Entry 6RHZ (electron microscopy, 3.20 A resolution); this record covers chains B and F of the 11 polymer chains in the assembly.

# Chain B
Protein: Photosystem I P700 chlorophyll a apoprotein A2
Source organism: Dunaliella salina
Notes: EC 1.97.1.12
UniProt: D0FXZ0 (D0FXZ0_DUNSA); residue numbers follow UniProt; this construct covers 6-735
Amino-acid sequence (730 residues; each row starts with the number of its first residue):
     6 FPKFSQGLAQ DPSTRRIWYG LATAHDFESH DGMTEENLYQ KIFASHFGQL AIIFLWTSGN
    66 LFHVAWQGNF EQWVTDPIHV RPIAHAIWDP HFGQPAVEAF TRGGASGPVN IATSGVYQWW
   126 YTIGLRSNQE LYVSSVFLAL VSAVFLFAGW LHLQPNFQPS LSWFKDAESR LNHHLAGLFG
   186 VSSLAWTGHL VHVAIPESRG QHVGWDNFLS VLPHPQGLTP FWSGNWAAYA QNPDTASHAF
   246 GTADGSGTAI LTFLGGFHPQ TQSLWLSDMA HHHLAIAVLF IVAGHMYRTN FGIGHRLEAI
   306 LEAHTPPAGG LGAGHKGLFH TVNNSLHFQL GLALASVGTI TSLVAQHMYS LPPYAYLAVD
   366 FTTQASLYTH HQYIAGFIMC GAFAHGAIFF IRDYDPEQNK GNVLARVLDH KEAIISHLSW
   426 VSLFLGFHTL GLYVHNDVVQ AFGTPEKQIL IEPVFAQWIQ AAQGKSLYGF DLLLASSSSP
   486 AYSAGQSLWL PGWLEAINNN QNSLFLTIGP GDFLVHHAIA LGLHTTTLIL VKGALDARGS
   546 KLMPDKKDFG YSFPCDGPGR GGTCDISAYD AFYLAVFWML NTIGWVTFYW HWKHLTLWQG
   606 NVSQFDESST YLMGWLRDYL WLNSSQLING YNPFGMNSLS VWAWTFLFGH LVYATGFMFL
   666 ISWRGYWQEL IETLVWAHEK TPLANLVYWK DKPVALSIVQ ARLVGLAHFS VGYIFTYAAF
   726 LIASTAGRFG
Metal / ion sites: chlorophyll a Mg near Asp94 (its only coordinating residue here); 4Fe-4S cluster Fe: Cys560, Cys569 (shared with 2 residues of chain A)
Ligand contacts:
  - beta-carotene (BCR), molecule 1: Leu55, Ile58, Phe59, Phe150, Gly182, Leu183, Val186, Ser187
  - beta-carotene (BCR), molecule 2: Leu66, Trp124, Trp125, Ser139, Phe142, Leu143, Trp210
  - beta-carotene (BCR), molecule 3: Leu189, Leu223, Phe226, Leu279, Val283, Ile286, Val287, His290, Ile298
  - beta-carotene (BCR), molecule 4: Phe333, Gly336, Leu337, Ala340, Thr344, Met384, Ala387, Phe388, Gly391, Phe394, Phe395
  - beta-carotene (BCR), molecule 5: Phe388, Val412, Val536, Leu540
  - beta-carotene (BCR), molecule 6: Phe429, His433, Leu437, Ile454, Ile456, Phe518, His522
  - beta-carotene (BCR), molecule 7: Trp649, Thr650, Phe653, Trp672, Ile676, Phe720
  - chlorophyll a isomer (CL0): Leu621, Leu625, Trp626
  - chlorophyll a (CLA), molecule 1: Phe9, Gly25, Leu26, Ala29, His30, Phe32, His35, Lys46, Ser50, Gly53, Gln54, Ile57
  - chlorophyll a (CLA), molecule 2: Thr19, Ile22, Trp23, Ile676, His683, Val692, Tyr693, Trp694, Lys695, Asp696, Pro698, Val699
  - chlorophyll a (CLA), molecule 3: Trp23, Phe653, Leu656, Val657, Thr660, Met663, Phe664, Leu701, Val709, Ala712, His713, Val716
  - chlorophyll a (CLA), molecule 4: Leu26, Ala27, Thr28, Ala29, His30, Asp31, His51, His332, Leu335, Leu339, Phe382, Ile383, Cys385, Gly386, His390, Ile393, Arg397, Tyr556, Tyr574, Phe577, Leu708, Val716, Phe720
  - chlorophyll a (CLA), molecule 5: His30, Phe32, Tyr44, Ile47, Ser50, His51, Gln54, Leu55, Ile58, Phe169, Arg175, Leu183, Phe184, Leu331, His332, Gln334, Leu335, Ala338, Leu339, Val342
  - chlorophyll a (CLA), molecule 6: His30, Gln54, Ile57, Ile58, Trp61, Ile379, Phe382, Ile383
  - chlorophyll a (CLA), molecule 7: Phe48, Phe52, Val149, Phe150, Ala153, Leu156, His157, Phe162, Pro164, Trp168
  - chlorophyll a (CLA), molecule 8: Phe48, His51, Phe52, Leu55, Trp124, Trp168, Phe169, Asp171, Ser174, Arg175, His178, His179, Gly182, Leu183, Phe184, Tyr359
  - chlorophyll a (CLA), molecule 9: Ile57, Trp61, Asn65, His68, Ala89, His90, Asn115, Ile116, Ala117, Thr118, Ser119, Val121, Val646, Trp647, Phe720
  - chlorophyll a (CLA), molecule 10: Ile58, Trp61, Thr62, Ser119, Gly120, Val121, Trp124, Val186, Ser187, Ala190, Val342, Ile345, Thr346, Val349, Met353, Tyr359, Leu372, His375, His376, Ile379, Ile383
  - chlorophyll a (CLA), molecule 11: Leu60, Trp61, Ser63, Gly64, Phe67, His68, Trp71, Gln72, His90, Ala91
  - chlorophyll a (CLA), molecule 12: Trp61, Asn65, Thr118, Ser119, Ser371, Leu372, Thr374, His375, Tyr378, Ile379, Phe382, Trp647, Ile719, Phe720, Tyr722, Ala723, Leu726, Ile727
  - chlorophyll a (CLA), molecule 13: His90, Ala91, Ile92, Trp93, Asp94, His96, Phe97, Phe105, Asn115, Ser645, Val646, Trp649
  - chlorophyll a (CLA), molecule 14: Trp93, Pro95, His96
  - chlorophyll a (CLA), molecule 15: Trp124, Thr127, Ile128, Leu183, Phe184, Ser187, Ser188, Trp191, Leu195, Met274, His277, His278, Ile281, Ile345, Leu348, Val349, His352, Met353, Pro358, Tyr359
  - chlorophyll a (CLA), molecule 16: Ile128, Gly129, Leu130, Glu135, Val138, Ser139, Phe142, Val146, Phe150, Ser187, Ala190, Trp191, Gly193, His194, His197, Val198, Val208, Gly209, Trp210, Phe213
  - chlorophyll a (CLA), molecule 17: Trp168, Asp171, Ser174, His178, Thr294, Asn295
  - chlorophyll a (CLA), molecule 18: Ala172, Arg175, Leu176, His179, Leu180, Phe184, Leu302, Leu306, Phe324, Val327, Asn328, Leu337, Ala338, Ser341, Val342, Ile345
  - chlorophyll a (CLA), molecule 19: Leu176, Leu180, Phe184, Leu284, Phe285, Ala288, Met291, Tyr292, Leu302, Ile305
  - chlorophyll a (CLA), molecule 20: Asn177, His178, Ala181, Gly182, Val186, Ile286, His290, Tyr292, Thr294, Phe296, Ile298
  - chlorophyll a (CLA), molecule 21: Leu189, Ala190, Thr192, Gly193, Val196, His197, Phe213, Leu214, Val216, Leu217, Pro218, His219, Gly222, Leu223, Trp227, Tyr234, Ile255, Leu256, Leu279
  - chlorophyll a (CLA), molecule 22: Phe226, Trp231, Ala232, Ala235, Leu256, Phe258, His276, Leu279, Ala280, Val283, Leu493
  - chlorophyll a (CLA), molecule 23: Thr257, Phe258, Gly260, Gly261, Leu269, Asp273, Met274, His276, His277, Ala280, Ile281, Leu284, His352, Leu356, Trp494, Trp498
  - chlorophyll a (CLA), molecule 24: Leu284, Val287, Met291, His300, Ala304, Ile305, Ala308, His309
  - chlorophyll a (CLA), molecule 25: Val287, Ala288, His290, Met291, Ile298, Gly299, His300
  - chlorophyll a (CLA), molecule 26: Ile305, Leu306, His309, Leu316, His320, Leu323, Val327, Phe333, Val408, Leu409, Val412
  - chlorophyll a (CLA), molecule 27: Ala308, His309, Thr310, Pro311, Pro312, Gly315, Leu316
  - chlorophyll a (CLA), molecule 28: Gly315, Leu316, Val408, Arg411, Val412, His415, Ala418, Ile419, His422
  - chlorophyll a (CLA), molecule 29: Leu337, Ala340, Ser341, Thr344, Leu348, Gln351, His352, Tyr354, Ser355, Leu356, Leu509, Phe510
  - chlorophyll a (CLA), molecule 30: Thr344, Ser347, Leu348, Gln351, Gln377, Gly381, Met384, Phe388, Leu528, Thr531, Thr532, Leu535, Met584, Thr587, Ile588
  - chlorophyll a (CLA), molecule 31: Gln351, Tyr354, Tyr373, Phe460, Ala461, Trp463, Ile464, Gln465, Phe510, Leu511, Ile513, His521, Ile524, Val591, Tyr594, Trp595, Lys598
  - chlorophyll a (CLA), molecule 32: Ala418, His422, Trp425
  - chlorophyll a (CLA), molecule 33: Ser421, His422, Ser424, Trp425, Leu428, Phe432
  - chlorophyll a (CLA), molecule 34: His422, Leu423, Trp425, Val426, Ala525, Leu528, His529, Thr532
  - chlorophyll a (CLA), molecule 35: Ser424, Ser427, Leu428, Gly431, Phe432, Leu435, Leu526, Thr530, Leu533, Ile534, Leu579, Phe582, Trp583
  - chlorophyll a (CLA), molecule 36: Trp425, Leu428, Phe429, Phe432, His433
  - chlorophyll a (CLA), molecule 37: Trp425, Val426, Phe429, Leu430, Glu457, Pro458, Val459, Phe460, Ala461, Phe518, His521, His522, Ala525, His529
  - chlorophyll a (CLA), molecule 38: Phe432, His433, Gly436, Leu437, Val439, His440, Val443, Phe447, Lys452, Ile454
  - chlorophyll a (CLA), molecule 39: Thr434, Leu435, Tyr438, Val520, Ala523, Leu526, Asn586, Trp590, Phe593, Leu617, Trp620, Leu625, Ser629, Ile633, Phe651, His655, Tyr658, Phe714, Tyr718, Thr721, Tyr722, Phe725
  - chlorophyll a (CLA), molecule 40: Leu435, Val439, Asp442, Leu526, Phe582, Trp583, Asn586, Trp590, Leu617, Leu621, Tyr658, Phe714
  - chlorophyll a (CLA), molecule 41: Val459, Phe460, Trp463
  - chlorophyll a (CLA), molecule 42: Trp463, Ile464, Ala467, Gln468, Leu478, Leu479, Trp494, Trp498, Phe510
  - chlorophyll a (CLA), molecule 43: Leu478, Pro485, Ala486, Ala489, Gly490, Leu493, Trp494
  - chlorophyll a (CLA), molecule 44: Trp649, Leu652, Phe653, His655, Leu656, Tyr658, Ala659
  - chlorophyll a (CLA), molecule 45: Leu656, Ala659, Thr660, Phe662, Met663, Ile666, Tyr671, Trp672, Leu675
  - chlorophyll a (CLA), molecule 46: Leu679, Ala682, His683, Thr686, Ala689, Val692
  - chlorophyll a (CLA), molecule 47: Trp681, Lys685, Thr686, Pro687
  - phylloquinone (PQN): Trp23, Met663, Phe664, Ser667, Trp668, Arg669, Trp672, Ala700, Leu701, Ser702, Ala706
  - 4Fe-4S cluster (SF4): Pro559, Cys560, Gly562, Pro563, Thr568, Cys569, Trp668, Ile703

# Chain F
Protein: Photosystem I reaction center subunit III, PsaF
Source organism: Dunaliella salina
Amino-acid sequence (163 residues; numbered 78 to 240; the number before each row is that of its first residue):
    78 DIAGLTPCSE SKAYNKLERK ELKVLDKRLK QYEPGSAPYL ALQATKERTE NRFKTYAKQG
   138 LLCGNDGLPH LISDPGLALR FNHAGEVFIP TFGFLYVAGY IGHVGRQYII LSKEDAKPTD
   198 KEIILDVPLA LKLAFQGWAW PLASIQELRN GSLLEKDENI TVS
Disulfide bonds: Cys85-Cys140
Metal / ion sites: chlorophyll a Mg near Asp151 (its only coordinating residue here)
Ligand contacts:
  - beta-carotene (BCR), molecule 1: Leu148, Glu163, Val164, Pro167
  - beta-carotene (BCR), molecule 2: Ser150, Pro152, Phe165, Thr168, Gly176, Gly179, Arg183, Trp217, Ser221
  - beta-carotene (BCR), molecule 3: Pro167, Gly170, Phe171, Val174, Ile178
  - chlorophyll a (CLA), molecule 1: Ser150, Val164, Thr168, Leu172
  - chlorophyll a (CLA), molecule 2: Asp151, Pro152, Gly153, Leu154, Arg157
  - chlorophyll a (CLA), molecule 3: Pro167, Thr168, Phe171, Leu172, Ala175, Ile178, Gly179, Trp217
  - chlorophyll a (CLA), molecule 4: Phe169, Leu172, Leu225, Leu231
  - chlorophyll a (CLA), molecule 5: Tyr173, Trp215, Pro218, Leu219, Ile222
  - chlorophyll a (CLA), molecule 6: Val174, Tyr177, Ile178, Val181, Ala211, Phe212, Trp215
  - chlorophyll a (CLA), molecule 7: Ile178, Gly179, Val181, Gly182, Tyr185, Leu202, Ala207
  - chlorophyll a (CLA), molecule 8: Gly182, Tyr185, Ile186, Glu199, Leu202, Val204, Leu208

# How chain B and chain F interact
Contacting residue pairs (34):
  Lys416(B) with Val239(F)
  Glu417(B) with Val239(F)
  Gly448(B) with Glu98(F)
  Thr449(B) with Glu98(F); Arg129(F)
  Pro450(B) with Leu94(F), hydrophobic; Leu145(F)
  Glu451(B) with Leu94(F); Glu98(F); Arg129(F), salt bridge; Phe130(F); Pro146(F)
  Lys452(B) with Tyr133(F)
  Gln453(B) with Leu145(F)
  Leu455(B) with Leu145(F), hydrophobic; Pro146(F); His147(F); Leu148(F), hydrogen bond (backbone-backbone)
  Ile456(B) with Leu148(F)
  Glu457(B) with Ala80(F); Leu82(F); Leu148(F), hydrogen bond (backbone-backbone)
  Val459(B) with Leu154(F), hydrophobic
  Phe460(B) with Asp151(F)
  Gln462(B) with Ala80(F)
  Tyr473(B) with Ala80(F), hydrogen bond (backbone-backbone); Gly81(F), hydrogen bond (backbone-backbone)
  Phe475(B) with Ile79(F), hydrophobic; Leu154(F), hydrophobic
  Pro515(B) with His147(F)
  Gly544(B) with Val239(F)
  Ser545(B) with Val239(F)
  Lys546(B) with Ile237(F); Val239(F)
Also at the interface, not in a pair above, chain B (22 interface residues in all): Ile454, Leu472
Also at the interface, not in a pair above, chain F (20 interface residues in all): Ile149, Thr238, Ser240

# Summary
The interface between chain B and chain F involves 22 residues on one side and 20 on the other; the contacts
include 4 hydrogen bonds and 1 salt bridge. Among the polar pairs are Glu451(B)-Arg129(F), Leu455(B)-Leu148(F)
and Glu457(B)-Leu148(F).
Chain B is Photosystem I P700 chlorophyll a apoprotein A2 and chain F is Photosystem I reaction center subunit
III, PsaF, both from Dunaliella salina; the structure, Structure of a minimal photosystem I from a green alga,
was determined by electron microscopy together with 6QPH from the same study.
